Entry 9C5B (electron microscopy, 4.50 A resolution (low resolution: residue-level contacts below are approximate; hydrogen-bond / salt-bridge calls are withheld)); this record covers chains C and B of the 7 polymer chains in the assembly.

[Chain C]
Protein: ADP-ribosylation factor 1
From: Homo sapiens
Notes: EC 3.6.5.2
Reference sequence: P84077 (ARF1_HUMAN); residues 2-181 here = UniProt positions 2-181
Amino-acid sequence (182 residues; row label = number of the first residue in the row):
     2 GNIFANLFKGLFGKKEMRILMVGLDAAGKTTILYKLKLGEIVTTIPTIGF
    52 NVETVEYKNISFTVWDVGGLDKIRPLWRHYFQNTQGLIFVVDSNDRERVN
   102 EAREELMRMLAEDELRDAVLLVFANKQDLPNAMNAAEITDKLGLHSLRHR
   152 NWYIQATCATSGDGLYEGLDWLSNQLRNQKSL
Not modelled in the structure: 182-183
Sequence notes: engineered mutation Leu-71 (Gln in P84077); expression tag (182-183)
Swiss-Prot annotation at these positions:
  - region: Asn-3 to Lys-16 (Important for the stable binding to the membranes)
  - binding site (GTP): Gly-24 to Thr-32, Asn-126 to Asp-129, Ala-160
  - modified residue: Gly-2 (N-acetylglycine)
  - lipidation: Gly-2 (N-myristoyl glycine)
Ion coordination: Mg2+: Thr-31, Thr-48 (together with GTP)
Small-molecule neighbours: GTP (guanosine-5'-triphosphate): Leu-25, Asp-26, Ala-27, Ala-28, Gly-29, Lys-30, Thr-31, Thr-32, Thr-45, Pro-47, Thr-48, Asp-67, Gly-69, Gly-70, Asn-126, Lys-127, Asp-129, Leu-130, Cys-159, Ala-160, Thr-161

[Chain B]
Protein: AP-3 complex subunit beta-1
From: Homo sapiens
Reference sequence: O00203 (AP3B1_HUMAN); residue numbers follow UniProt; this construct covers 1-677
Amino-acid sequence (677 residues; row label = number of the first residue in the row):
     1 MSSNSFPYNEQSGGGEATELGQEATSTISPSGAFGLFSSDLKKNEDLKQM
    51 LESNKDSAKLDAMKRIVGMIAKGKNASELFPAVVKNVASKNIEIKKLVYV
   101 YLVRYAEEQQDLALLSISTFQRALKDPNQLIRASALRVLSSIRVPIIVPI
   151 MMLAIKEASADLSPYVRKNAAHAIQKLYSLDPEQKEMLIEVIEKLLKDKS
   201 TLVAGSVVMAFEEVCPDRIDLIHKNYRKLCNLLVDVEEWGQVVIIHMLTR
   251 YARTQFVSPWKEGDELEDNGKNFYESDDDQKEKTDKKKKPYTMDPDHRLL
   301 IRNTKPLLQSRNAAVVMAVAQLYWHISPKSEAGIISKSLVRLLRSNREVQ
   351 YIVLQNIATMSIQRKGMFEPYLKSFYVRSTDPTMIKTLKLEILTNLANEA
   401 NISTLLREFQTYVKSQDKQFAAATIQTIGRCATNILEVTDTCLNGLVCLL
   451 SNRDEIVVAESVVVIKKLLQMQPAQHGEIIKHMAKLLDSITVPVARASIL
   501 WLIGENCERVPKIAPDVLRKMAKSFTSEDDLVKLQILNLGAKLYLTNSKQ
   551 TKLLTQYILNLGKYDQNYDIRDRTRFIRQLIVPNVKSGALSKYAKKIFLA
   601 QKPAPLLESPFKDRDHFQLGTLSHTLNIKATGYLELSNWPEVAPDPSVRN
   651 VEVIELAKEWTPAGKAKQENSAKKFYS
Not modelled in the structure: 1-34, 261-289, 651-677
Swiss-Prot annotation at these positions:
  - modified residue (Phosphoserine): Ser-276, Ser-609

[How chain C and chain B interact]
Contacting residue pairs - 27 pairs, chain C then chain B:
  Glu-17(C) / Asn-54(B)
  Arg-19(C) / Glu-52(B)
  Tyr-35(C) / Arg-122(B)
  Ile-46(C) / Gln-121(B)
  Thr-48(C) / Ser-118(B)
  Ile-49(C) / Leu-114(B)
  Ile-49(C) / Ile-117(B)
  Ile-49(C) / Ser-118(B)
  Ile-49(C) / Gln-121(B)
  Gly-50(C) / Leu-114(B)
  Gly-50(C) / Leu-115(B)
  Gly-50(C) / Ser-118(B)
  Phe-51(C) / Val-84(B)
  Phe-51(C) / Lys-85(B)
  Phe-51(C) / Val-87(B)
  Phe-51(C) / Leu-115(B)
  Asn-52(C) / Arg-122(B)
  Val-53(C) / Ala-88(B)
  Glu-54(C) / Arg-122(B)
  Leu-77(C) / Asp-111(B)
  Leu-77(C) / Leu-112(B)
  Leu-77(C) / Leu-115(B)
  His-80(C) / Pro-81(B)
  His-80(C) / Lys-85(B)
  His-80(C) / Leu-112(B)
  Tyr-81(C) / Lys-85(B)
  Tyr-81(C) / Leu-115(B)
Interface residues without a listed pair, chain C (18 interface residues in all): Pro-47, Lys-73, Ile-74, Asn-84
Interface residues without a listed pair, chain B (16 interface residues in all): Thr-119

[Overview]
The interface between chain C and chain B involves 18 residues on one side and 16 on the other. Ligands of
chain C: GTP. Thr-31(C) and Thr-48(C) coordinate Mg2+. Curated annotation (UniProt) lists 14 GTP-binding
residues on chain C.
Here chain C is ADP-ribosylation factor 1 and chain B is AP-3 complex subunit beta-1, both from Homo sapiens.
Entry 9C5B (AP-3 bound to myristoylated Arf1 (Q71L) and LAMPI on a lipid nanodisc; combined map) was
determined by electron microscopy (same publication as 9C58, 9C59, 9C5A and 9C5C).
